4ENM - chains A and B of the 3 polymer chains in the assembly; structure by X-ray diffraction, 2.84 A resolution.

Chain A:
Protein: Alkyltransferase-like protein 1
Organism: Schizosaccharomyces pombe
UniProtKB: Q9UTN9 (ATL1_SCHPO); residues 1-108 here = UniProt positions 1-108
Amino-acid sequence (116 residues; row label = number of the first residue in the row):
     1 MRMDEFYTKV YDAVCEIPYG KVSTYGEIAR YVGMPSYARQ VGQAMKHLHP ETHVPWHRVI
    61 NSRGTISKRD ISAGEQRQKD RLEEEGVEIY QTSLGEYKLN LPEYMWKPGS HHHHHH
Unresolved in the structure: 109-116
Construct notes: expression tag (109-116)
UniProt features mapped onto this chain:
  - site: Tyr25 (Required for phosphate rotation/nucleotide flipping), Arg39 (Arg finger, required for nucleotide flipping), Arg69 (Critical for recognition of O(6)-alkylguanines, probes the electrostatic potential of the flipped base to distinguish between O(6)-alkylguanine and guanine)
  - mutagenesis: Arg69 (R69A/F: Reduces discrimination of modified bases 10-100-fold and increases sensitivity toward alkylating agents)
From the paper describing this entry:
  - binding site for the 13-nt DNA strand: Arg39
  - binding site for the 13-nt DNA strand (chain B): Pro50

Chain B:
Molecule: 13-nt DNA strand
Sequence (13 nucleotides; each row starts with the number of its first residue):
     1 GCCATGXCTA GTA
Modified positions: BZG (6-(benzyloxy)-9-(2-deoxy-5-O-phosphono-beta-D-erythro-pentofuranosyl)-9H-purin-2-amine) at position 7

Interface between chain A and chain B:
Pairs across the interface (27):
  Tyr25(A) - BZG_7(B)  base contact
  Tyr25(A) - DC8(B)  sugar contact
  Tyr25(A) - DT9(B)  phosphate contact
  Gly26(A) - DT9(B)  hydrogen bond to the phosphate
  Arg30(A) - DA10(B)  salt bridge to the phosphate
  Ala38(A) - DC8(B)  phosphate contact
  Arg39(A) - DG6(B)  base contact
  Arg39(A) - DC8(B)  base contact
  Gly42(A) - BZG_7(B)  base contact
  Gln43(A) - DG6(B)  base contact
  Met45(A) - BZG_7(B)  base contact
  Lys46(A) - DG6(B)  sugar contact
  Lys46(A) - BZG_7(B)  base contact
  Pro50(A) - BZG_7(B)  base contact
  Trp56(A) - BZG_7(B)  base contact
  Val59(A) - BZG_7(B)  base contact
  Asn61(A) - DT9(B)  phosphate contact
  Ser62(A) - DT9(B)  hydrogen bond to the phosphate
  Ser67(A) - BZG_7(B)  phosphate contact
  Ser67(A) - DC8(B)  phosphate contact
  Arg69(A) - BZG_7(B)  base contact
  Asp70(A) - DG6(B)  phosphate contact
  Asp70(A) - BZG_7(B)  base contact
  Ile71(A) - DG6(B)  phosphate contact
  Ile71(A) - BZG_7(B)  base contact
  Arg77(A) - BZG_7(B)  base contact
  Gln78(A) - BZG_7(B)  base contact
Also at the interface, not in a pair above, chain A (24 interface residues in all): Thr24, Leu48, His49, Lys68

In short:
The interface between chain A and chain B involves 24 residues on one side and 5 on the other, with 2 hydrogen
bonds and 1 salt bridge. Polar contacts include Gly26(A)-DT9(B), Ser62(A)-DT9(B) and Arg30(A)-DA10(B). The
paper reports a binding site for the 13-nt DNA strand at Arg39(A); a binding site for the 13-nt DNA strand
(chain B) at Pro50(A).
Here chain A is Alkyltransferase-like protein 1 (Schizosaccharomyces pombe) and chain B is a 13-nt DNA strand.
Entry 4ENM (Crystal structure of S. pombe Atl1 in complex with damaged DNA containing O6-benzylguanine) was
determined by X-ray diffraction together with 4ENJ, 4ENK and 4ENN from the same study.
